8IMX - chains K and T of the 7 polymer chains in the assembly; structure by electron microscopy, 2.85 A resolution.

Chain K:
Name: GPI-anchor transamidase, GFP-like fluorescent chromoprotein cFP484
Source organism: Homo sapiens
Notes: EC 3.-.-.-
UniProt: chimeric construct of Q92643, Q9U6Y3: residues 2-395 from Q92643 (GPI8_HUMAN) positions 2-395 (same numbers); residues 414-629 from Q9U6Y3 positions 45-260 (UniProt number = residue number - 369)
Chain sequence (647 residues; each row starts with the number of its first residue; numbers below 1 keep their minus sign (Met-1 is residue -1)):
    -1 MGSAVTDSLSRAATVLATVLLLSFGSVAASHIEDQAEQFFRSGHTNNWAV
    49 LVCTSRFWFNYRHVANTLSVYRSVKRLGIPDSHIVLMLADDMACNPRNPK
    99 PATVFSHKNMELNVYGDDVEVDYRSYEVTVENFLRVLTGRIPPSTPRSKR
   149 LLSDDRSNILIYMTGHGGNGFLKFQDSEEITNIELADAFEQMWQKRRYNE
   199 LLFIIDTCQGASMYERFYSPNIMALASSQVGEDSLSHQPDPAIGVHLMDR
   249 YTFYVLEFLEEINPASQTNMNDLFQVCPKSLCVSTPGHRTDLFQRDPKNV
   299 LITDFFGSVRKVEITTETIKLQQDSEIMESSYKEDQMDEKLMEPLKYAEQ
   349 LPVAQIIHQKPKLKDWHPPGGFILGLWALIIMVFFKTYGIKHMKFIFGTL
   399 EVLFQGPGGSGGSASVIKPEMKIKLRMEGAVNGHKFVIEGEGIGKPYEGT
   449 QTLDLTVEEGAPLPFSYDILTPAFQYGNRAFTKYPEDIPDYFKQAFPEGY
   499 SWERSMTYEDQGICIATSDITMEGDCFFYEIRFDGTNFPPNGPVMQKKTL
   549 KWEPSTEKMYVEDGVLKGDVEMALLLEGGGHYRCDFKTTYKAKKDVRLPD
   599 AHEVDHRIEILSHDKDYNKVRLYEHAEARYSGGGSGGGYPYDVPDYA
Disordered / not traced: -1 to 40, 321-337, 388-645
Cystine bridges: Cys275-Cys280
Construct notes: initiating methionine (-1); expression tag (0-1, 630-645); linker (396-413); conflict Glu418 (Asp49 in Q9U6Y3), Arg424 (Lys55 in Q9U6Y3), Ala428 (Asn59 in Q9U6Y3), 42 further conflict positions vs the reference (Q9U6Y3) not listed
Bound ions: Ca2+: Asp79, Ile82, Glu118, Asp120
Swiss-Prot annotation at these positions:
  - region: Asp231 to Gln236 (Autoinhibitory loop)
  - active site: His164 (Proton donor), Cys206 (Nucleophile)
  - binding site (Ca(2+)): Asp79, Ile82, Glu118, Asp120
  - binding site (a protein): Cys206, Ser232, Ser234
  - modified residue: Tyr474 (2,3-didehydrotyrosine)
  - cross-link: Gln473 to Gly475 (2-iminomethyl-5-imidazolinone (Gln-Gly))
From the paper describing this entry:
  - catalytic residues: Gly165, Cys206
  - catalytic residues: His164 (proposed by the authors, not directly observed)
  - mutagenesis - C206S: abolished catalytic activity (citing earlier work)
  - mutagenesis - C206S: unchanged binding to proproteins (citing earlier work)
  - mutagenesis - S232A, S232T, H235A, H244A, R248A: unchanged catalytic activity
  - mutagenesis - H235F: increased catalytic activity
  - mutagenesis - S232N, S232V: decreased catalytic activity on CD59
  - mutagenesis - S232L: abolished catalytic activity on CD59
  - mutagenesis - S232L: abolished catalytic activity on PrP

Chain T:
Name: GPI transamidase component PIG-T, GFP-like fluorescent chromoprotein cFP484
Source organism: Homo sapiens
UniProt: chimeric construct of Q969N2, Q9U6Y3: residues 2-578 from Q969N2 (PIGT_HUMAN) positions 2-578 (same numbers); residues 597-812 from Q9U6Y3 positions 45-260 (UniProt number = residue number - 552)
Chain sequence (831 residues; row label = number of the first residue in the row; numbers below 1 keep their minus sign (Met-1 is residue -1)):
    -1 MGSAAAMPLALLVLLLLGPGGWCLAEPPRDSLREELVITPLPSGDVAATF
    49 QFRTRWDSELQREGVSHYRLFPKALGQLISKYSLRELHLSFTQGFWRTRY
    99 WGPPFLQAPSGAELWVWFQDTVTDVDKSWKELSNVLSGIFCASLNFIDST
   149 NTVTPTASFKPLGLANDTDHYFLRYAVLPREVVCTENLTPWKKLLPCSSK
   199 AGLSVLLKADRLFHTSYHSQAVHIRPVCRNARCTSISWELRQTLSVVFDA
   249 FITGQGKKDWSLFRMFSRTLTEPCPLASESRVYVDITTYNQDNETLEVHP
   299 PPTTTYQDVILGTRKTYAIYDLLDTAMINNSRNLNIQLKWKRPPENEAPP
   349 VPFLHAQRYVSGYGLQKGELSTLLYNTHPYRAFPVLLLDTVPWYLRLYVH
   399 TLTITSKGKENKPSYIHYQPAQDRLQPHLLEMLIQLPANSVTKVSIQFER
   449 ALLKWTEYTPDPNHGFYVSPSVLSALVPSMVAAKPVDWEESPLFNSLFPV
   499 SDGSNYFVRLYTEPLLVNLPTPDFSMPYNVICLTCTVVAVCYGSFYNLLT
   549 RTFHIEEPRTGGLAKRLANLIRRARGVPPLGTLEVLFQGPGGSGGSASVI
   599 KPEMKIKLRMEGAVNGHKFVIEGEGIGKPYEGTQTLDLTVEEGAPLPFSY
   649 DILTPAFQYGNRAFTKYPEDIPDYFKQAFPEGYSWERSMTYEDQGICIAT
   699 SDITMEGDCFFYEIRFDGTNFPPNGPVMQKKTLKWEPSTEKMYVEDGVLK
   749 GDVEMALLLEGGGHYRCDFKTTYKAKKDVRLPDAHEVDHRIEILSHDKDY
   799 NKVRLYEHAEARYSGGGSGGGHHHHHHHHHH
Disordered / not traced: -1 to 24, 555-829
Cystine bridges: Cys195-Cys272, Cys226-Cys231
Covalently attached groups: N-acetylglucosamine (NAG) linked to Asn327
Construct notes: initiating methionine (-1); expression tag (0-1, 813-829); linker (579-596); conflict Glu601 (Asp49 in Q9U6Y3), Arg607 (Lys55 in Q9U6Y3), Ala611 (Asn59 in Q9U6Y3), 42 further conflict positions vs the reference (Q9U6Y3) not listed
Residues lining bound ligands: 05E / 80Y / 81Q / 2-amino-2-deoxy-alpha-D-glucopyranose: Pro458, Pro460, Asp521, Phe522, Ser523, Met524, Asn527, Leu531
Swiss-Prot annotation at these positions:
  - binding site (a 2-acyl-6-[6-phosphoethanolamine-alpha-D-mannosyl-(1->2)-6-phosphoethanolamine-alpha-D-mannosyl-(1->6)-2-phosphoethanolamine-alpha-D-mannosyl-(1->4)-alpha-D-glucosaminyl]-1-(1-radyl,2-acyl-sn-glycero-3-phospho)-1D-myo-inositol): Asn461, Asp521, Ser523, Asn527
  - glycosylation (N-linked (GlcNAc...) asparagine): Asn164, Asn291, Asn327
  - modified residue: Tyr657 (2,3-didehydrotyrosine)
  - cross-link: Gln656 to Gly658 (2-iminomethyl-5-imidazolinone (Gln-Gly))
From the paper describing this entry:
  - mutagenesis - C530W, C530Y, A537F, A537W, G541W, S542V, N545D: decreased catalytic activity on CD59
  - mutagenesis - C530W, C530Y, A537F, A537L, A537W, N545D: decreased catalytic activity on PrP
  - mutagenesis - A537L: unchanged catalytic activity on CD59
  - mutagenesis - N545A: unchanged catalytic activity
  - mutagenesis - G541W, S542V: unchanged catalytic activity on PrP

Interface between chain K and chain T:
Residue-residue contacts - 89 pairs, chain K then chain T:
  Arg54(K) with Arg178(T); Pro458(T); Asp459(T), salt bridge
  Phe55(K) with Asp459(T)
  Asp89(K) with Val180(T); Cys182(T); Glu184(T)
  Ala91(K) with Cys182(T), hydrophobic
  Cys92(K) with Val181(T); Cys182(T), disulfide
  Pro99(K) with Phe211(T); His212(T)
  Ala100(K) with Thr183(T); Ala207(T); Phe211(T), hydrophobic
  Tyr113(K) with Cys182(T); Thr183(T); Glu184(T), hydrogen bond
  Gly114(K) with Thr183(T)
  Asp115(K) with Thr183(T); Thr187(T), hydrogen bond (backbone-side chain); Ala207(T)
  Asp116(K) with Thr187(T)
  Val117(K) with Glu184(T)
  Glu118(K) with Cys139(T)
  Val119(K) with Cys139(T); Glu184(T)
  Arg122(K) with Cys139(T); Ala140(T); Ser141(T); Glu179(T), salt bridge; Val180(T), hydrogen bond (side chain-backbone); Glu184(T), salt bridge; Asn185(T), hydrogen bond
  Tyr124(K) with Phe144(T), hydrophobic; Arg178(T), hydrogen bond; Thr457(T); Pro458(T); Asp459(T), hydrogen bond
  Glu125(K) with Ser141(T); Asn143(T), hydrogen bond; Phe144(T)
  Ser142(K) with Lys128(T), hydrogen bond; Asn132(T)
  Pro144(K) with Asn132(T); Gly136(T)
  Ser146(K) with Gly136(T)
  Lys147(K) with Ser135(T); Asn143(T), hydrogen bond
  Gln173(K) with Pro458(T)
  Leu339(K) with Thr232(T)
  Pro342(K) with Arg230(T); Cys231(T)
  Leu343(K) with Leu162(T), hydrophobic; Cys231(T), hydrogen bond (backbone-backbone); Ser233(T); Ile234(T), hydrophobic
  Lys344(K) with Leu162(T); Ala163(T), hydrogen bond (backbone-backbone)
  Tyr345(K) with Gly161(T); Leu162(T); Val225(T); Cys226(T); Trp486(T); Pro497(T), hydrophobic
  Ala346(K) with Pro159(T); Gly161(T); Ala163(T), hydrophobic
  Glu347(K) with Lys158(T); Ser499(T), hydrogen bond
  Gln348(K) with Lys158(T); Pro159(T); Leu160(T); Pro497(T); Phe505(T)
  Leu349(K) with Leu384(T), hydrophobic; Leu474(T)
  Pro350(K) with Lys158(T)
  Val351(K) with Pro382(T), hydrophobic
  Gln353(K) with Lys158(T)
  Ile354(K) with Ala155(T), hydrophobic; Tyr413(T)
  Ile355(K) with Leu431(T), hydrophobic
  Gln357(K) with Thr154(T); Ala155(T); Tyr413(T), hydrogen bond
  Lys358(K) with Tyr413(T); Ile414(T); His415(T)
Other interface residues (no listed pair), chain K (40 interface residues in all): Thr101, Ser175
Other interface residues (no listed pair), chain T (58 interface residues in all): Thr166, Lys190, Asp208, Ser412, Ser472, Ala473, Phe496, Arg507
Cross-chain cystine bridges: Cys92(K)-Cys182(T)

Overview:
40 residues of chain K and 58 residues of chain T are in contact; the contacts include 1 disulfide bond, 13
hydrogen bonds and 3 salt bridges. Among the polar pairs are Arg54(K)-Asp459(T), Arg122(K)-Glu179(T) and
Arg122(K)-Glu184(T). The paper reports catalytic residues Gly165(K), Cys206(K) and His164(K); C530W, C530Y and
A537F of chain T, among others, reduce catalytic activity on CD59; 19 substitutions were tested in all.
Chain K is GPI-anchor transamidase, GFP-like fluorescent chromoprotein cFP484 and chain T is GPI transamidase
component PIG-T, GFP-like fluorescent chromoprotein cFP484, both from Homo sapiens; the structure, Cryo-EM
structure of GPI-T with a chimeric GPI-anchored protein, was determined by electron microscopy (same
publication as 8IMY).
